PDB entry 9LYO | electron microscopy, 3.07 A resolution | chains C and g of the 9 polymer chains in the assembly

# Chain C
Protein: Spike glycoprotein
Organism: Severe acute respiratory syndrome coronavirus 2
Reference sequence: P0DTC2 (SPIKE_SARS2); aligned to UniProt positions 16-1205 over residues 19-1208 (the alignment contains insertions or deletions, so no single offset holds)
Sequence (1286 residues; each row starts with the number of its first residue; numbers below 1 keep their minus sign (Met-2 is residue -2)):
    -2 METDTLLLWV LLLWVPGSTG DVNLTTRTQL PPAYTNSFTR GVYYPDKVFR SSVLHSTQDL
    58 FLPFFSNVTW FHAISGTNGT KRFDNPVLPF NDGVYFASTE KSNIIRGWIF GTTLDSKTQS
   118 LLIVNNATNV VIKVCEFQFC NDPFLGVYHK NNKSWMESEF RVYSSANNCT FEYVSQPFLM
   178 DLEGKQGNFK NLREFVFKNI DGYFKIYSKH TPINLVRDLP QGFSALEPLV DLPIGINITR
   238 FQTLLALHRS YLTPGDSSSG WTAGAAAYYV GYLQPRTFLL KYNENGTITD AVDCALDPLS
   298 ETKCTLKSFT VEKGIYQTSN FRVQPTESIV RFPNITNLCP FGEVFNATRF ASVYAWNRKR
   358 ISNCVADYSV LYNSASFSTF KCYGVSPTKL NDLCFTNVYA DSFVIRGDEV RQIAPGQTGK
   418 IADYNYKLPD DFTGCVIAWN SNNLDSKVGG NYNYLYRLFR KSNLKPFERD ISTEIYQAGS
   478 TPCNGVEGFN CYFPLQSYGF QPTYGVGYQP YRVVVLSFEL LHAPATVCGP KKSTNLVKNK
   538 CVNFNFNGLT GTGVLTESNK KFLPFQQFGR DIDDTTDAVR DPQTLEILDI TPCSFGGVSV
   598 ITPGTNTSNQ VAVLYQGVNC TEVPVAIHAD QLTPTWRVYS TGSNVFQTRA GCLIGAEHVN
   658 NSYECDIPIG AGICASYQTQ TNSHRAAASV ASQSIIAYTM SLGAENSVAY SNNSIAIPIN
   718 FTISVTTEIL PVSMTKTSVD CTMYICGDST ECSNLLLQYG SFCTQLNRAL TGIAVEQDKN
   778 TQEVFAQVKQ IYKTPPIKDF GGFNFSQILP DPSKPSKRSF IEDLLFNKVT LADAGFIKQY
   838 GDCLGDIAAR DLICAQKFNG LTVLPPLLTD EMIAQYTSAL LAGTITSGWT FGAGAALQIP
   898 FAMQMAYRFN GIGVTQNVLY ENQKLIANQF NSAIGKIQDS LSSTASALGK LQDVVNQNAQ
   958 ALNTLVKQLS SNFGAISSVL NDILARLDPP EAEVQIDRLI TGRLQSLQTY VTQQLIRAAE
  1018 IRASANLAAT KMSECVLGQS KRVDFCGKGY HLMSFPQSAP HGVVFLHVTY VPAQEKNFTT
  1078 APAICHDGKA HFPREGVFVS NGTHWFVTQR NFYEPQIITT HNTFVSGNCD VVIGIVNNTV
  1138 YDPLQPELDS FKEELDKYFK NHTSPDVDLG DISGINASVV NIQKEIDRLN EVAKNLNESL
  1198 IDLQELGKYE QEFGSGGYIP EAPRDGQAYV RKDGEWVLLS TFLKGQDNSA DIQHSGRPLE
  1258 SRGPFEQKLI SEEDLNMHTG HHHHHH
Unresolved in the structure: -2 to 29, 70-81, 143-154, 177-186, 212-216, 243-262, 622-640, 676-690, 829-844, 1147-1283
Sequence notes: initiating methionine (-2); expression tag (-1 to 18, 1209-1283); conflict Tyr501 (Asn in P0DTC2), Asp570 (Ala in P0DTC2), Gly614 (Asp in P0DTC2), His681 (Pro in P0DTC2), Ala683 (Arg in P0DTC2), Ala685 (Arg in P0DTC2), Ile716 (Thr in P0DTC2), Ala982 (Ser in P0DTC2), Pro986 (Lys in P0DTC2), Pro987 (Val in P0DTC2), His1118 (Asp in P0DTC2)
Disulfide bonds: Cys132-Cys166, Cys291-Cys301, Cys336-Cys361, Cys379-Cys432, Cys391-Cys525, Cys480-Cys488, Cys538-Cys590, Cys617-Cys649, Cys662-Cys671, Cys738-Cys760, Cys743-Cys749, Cys1032-Cys1043, Cys1082-Cys1126
Covalently attached groups: N-acetylglucosamine (NAG) linked to Asn64, Asn123, Asn165, Asn234, Asn282, Asn331, Asn343, Asn603, Asn616, Asn657, Asn709, Asn717, Asn801, Asn1074, Asn1098, Asn1134
Swiss-Prot annotation at these positions:
  - glycosylation (N-linked (GlcNAc...) asparagine): Asn20 (complex), Asn64 (hybrid), Asn334 (complex), Asn606 (hybrid)

# Chain g
Protein: REGN10987 Fab homologue (Light chain)
Organism: Homo sapiens
Notes: antibody fragment or engineered binder
Sequence (218 residues; row label = number of the first residue in the row):
     1 QSALTQPASV SGSPGQSITI SCTGTSSDVG GYNYVSWYQQ HPGKAPKLMI YDVSKRPSGV
    61 SNRFSGSKSG NTASLTISGL QSEDEADYYC NSLTSISTWV FGGGTKLTVL GRTVAAPSVF
   121 IFPPSDEQLK SGTASVVCLL NNFYPREAKV QWKVDNALQS GNSQESVTEQ DSKDSTYSLS
   181 STLTLSKADY EKHKVYACEV THQGLSSPVT KSFNRGEC
Disulfide bonds: Cys22-Cys90, Cys138-Cys198

# Interface between chain C and chain g
Pairs across the interface - 9 pairs, chain C then chain g:
  Asn439(C) with Tyr34(g), hydrogen bond
  Val445(C) with Trp99(g), hydrophobic
  Pro499(C) with Tyr34(g), hydrogen bond (backbone-side chain); Leu93(g), hydrophobic
  Thr500(C) with Tyr32(g), hydrogen bond (backbone-side chain); Leu93(g); Thr94(g)
  Tyr501(C) with Tyr32(g), hydrogen bond (backbone-side chain)
  Gln506(C) with Tyr34(g)
Other interface residues (no listed pair), chain C (7 interface residues in all): Gly502

# Summary
The interface between chain C and chain g involves 7 residues on one side and 5 on the other, with 4 hydrogen
bonds. Polar contacts include Asn439(C)-Tyr34(g), Pro499(C)-Tyr34(g) and Thr500(C)-Tyr32(g).
N-acetylglucosamine is covalently linked to Asn64(C), Asn123(C), Asn165(C), Asn234(C), Asn282(C) and Asn331(C)
and 10 more.
Here chain C is Spike glycoprotein (Severe acute respiratory syndrome coronavirus 2) and chain g is REGN10987
Fab homologue (Light chain) (Homo sapiens). Entry 9LYO (Alpha SARS-CoV-2 spike protein in complex with
REGN10987 Fab homologue) was determined by electron microscopy together with 9LYP from the same study.
